5UHD - chains A and C of the 8 polymer chains in the assembly; structure by X-ray diffraction, 4.01 A resolution (low resolution: residue-level contacts below are approximate; hydrogen-bond / salt-bridge calls are withheld).

# Chain A
Name: DNA-directed RNA polymerase subunit alpha
Source organism: Mycobacterium tuberculosis (strain ATCC 25618 / H37Rv)
Notes: EC 2.7.7.6
UniProtKB: P9WGZ1 (RPOA_MYCTU); residue numbers follow UniProt; this construct covers 1-347
Sequence (347 residues; numbered 1 to 347; the number before each row is that of its first residue):
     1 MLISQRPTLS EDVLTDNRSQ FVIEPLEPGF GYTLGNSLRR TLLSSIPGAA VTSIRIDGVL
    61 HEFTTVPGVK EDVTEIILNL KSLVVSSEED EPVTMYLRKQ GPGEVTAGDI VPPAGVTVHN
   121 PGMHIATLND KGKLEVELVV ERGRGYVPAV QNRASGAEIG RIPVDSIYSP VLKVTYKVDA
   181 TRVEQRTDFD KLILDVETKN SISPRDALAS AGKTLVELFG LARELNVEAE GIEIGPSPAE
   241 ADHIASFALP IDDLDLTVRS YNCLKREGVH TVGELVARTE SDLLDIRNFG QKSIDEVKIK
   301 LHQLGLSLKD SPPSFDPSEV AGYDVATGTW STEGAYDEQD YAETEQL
Not modelled in the structure: 1-2, 227-347

# Chain C
Name: DNA-directed RNA polymerase subunit beta
Source organism: Mycobacterium tuberculosis (strain ATCC 25618 / H37Rv)
Notes: EC 2.7.7.6
UniProtKB: P9WGY9 (RPOB_MYCTU); residues 1-1178 here = UniProt positions 1-1178
Sequence (1178 residues; each row starts with the number of its first residue):
     1 MLEGCILADS RQSKTAASPS PSRPQSSSNN SVPGAPNRVS FAKLREPLEV PGLLDVQTDS
    61 FEWLIGSPRW RESAAERGDV NPVGGLEEVL YELSPIEDFS GSMSLSFSDP RFDDVKAPVD
   121 ECKDKDMTYA APLFVTAEFI NNNTGEIKSQ TVFMGDFPMM TEKGTFIING TERVVVSQLV
   181 RSPGVYFDET IDKSTDKTLH SVKVIPSRGA WLEFDVDKRD TVGVRIDRKR RQPVTVLLKA
   241 LGWTSEQIVE RFGFSEIMRS TLEKDNTVGT DEALLDIYRK LRPGEPPTKE SAQTLLENLF
   301 FKEKRYDLAR VGRYKVNKKL GLHVGEPITS STLTEEDVVA TIEYLVRLHE GQTTMTVPGG
   361 VEVPVETDDI DHFGNRRLRT VGELIQNQIR VGMSRMERVV RERMTTQDVE AITPQTLINI
   421 RPVVAAIKEF FGTSQLSQFM DQNNPLSGLT HKRRLSALGP GGLSRERAGL EVRDVHPSHY
   481 GRMCPIETPE GPNIGLIGSL SVYARVNPFG FIETPYRKVV DGVVSDEIVY LTADEEDRHV
   541 VAQANSPIDA DGRFVEPRVL VRRKAGEVEY VPSSEVDYMD VSPRQMVSVA TAMIPFLEHD
   601 DANRALMGAN MQRQAVPLVR SEAPLVGTGM ELRAAIDAGD VVVAEESGVI EEVSADYITV
   661 MHDNGTRRTY RMRKFARSNH GTCANQCPIV DAGDRVEAGQ VIADGPCTDD GEMALGKNLL
   721 VAIMPWEGHN YEDAIILSNR LVEEDVLTSI HIEEHEIDAR DTKLGAEEIT RDIPNISDEV
   781 LADLDERGIV RIGAEVRDGD ILVGKVTPKG ETELTPEERL LRAIFGEKAR EVRDTSLKVP
   841 HGESGKVIGI RVFSREDEDE LPAGVNELVR VYVAQKRKIS DGDKLAGRHG NKGVIGKILP
   901 VEDMPFLADG TPVDIILNTH GVPRRMNIGQ ILETHLGWCA HSGWKVDAAK GVPDWAARLP
   961 DELLEAQPNA IVSTPVFDGA QEAELQGLLS CTLPNRDGDV LVDADGKAML FDGRSGEPFP
  1021 YPVTVGYMYI MKLHHLVDDK IHARSTGPYS MITQQPLGGK AQFGGQRFGE MECWAMQAYG
  1081 AAYTLQELLT IKSDDTVGRV KVYEAIVKGE NIPEPGIPES FKVLLKELQS LCLNVEVLSS
  1141 DGAAIELREG EDEDLERAAA NLGINLSRNE SASVEDLA
Not modelled in the structure: 1-27, 1154-1178
UniProt features mapped onto this chain:
  - natural variant: V423 (V423A: In strain: vr1), L436 (L436P: In strain: vr2), S437 (S437T: In strain: vr3), Q438 to D441 (sequence variant, change not given here; In strain: RJ49), Q438 (Q438L: In strain: vr4), F439 (F439V: In strain: RJ37), M440 to N443 (deletion: In strain: RJ55), D441 (D441V: In strain: vr3), L449 to K452 (sequence variant, change not given here; In strain: RJ48), H451 (H451D: In strain: vr5; H451L: In strain: SP28; H451N: In strain: vr6; H451P: In strain: vr8; H451Q: In strain: vr1; H451R: In strain: vr7), S456 (S456L: In strain: vr11 and RJ37; S456Q: In strain: vr9; S456W: In strain: vr10), L458 (L458P: In strain: vr12 and SP22)
  - mutagenesis: E138 (E138R: Weakens interaction with TRCF and CarD), I147 (I147A: Weakens interaction with TRCF and CarD), K148 (K148A: Does not affect association with TRCF, but weakens interaction with CarD), S149 (S149A: Does not affect association with TRCF, but weakens interaction with CarD)

# Interface between chain A and chain C
Residue-residue contacts - 77 pairs, chain A then chain C:
  R18(A) with R996(C); D997(C)
  Y32(A) with G1016(C); E1017(C); P1018(C)
  T33(A) with S1015(C); E1017(C)
  N36(A) with G1013(C); R1014(C); S1015(C); G1016(C)
  R39(A) with E902(C); F906(C)
  R40(A) with E902(C); D903(C); G1013(C); R1014(C)
  S44(A) with E902(C)
  L60(A) with I792(C); G793(C)
  H61(A) with I792(C); G793(C); K846(C); V847(C); I848(C)
  E62(A) with K846(C); K876(C)
  F63(A) with F675(C); I750(C); I848(C)
  T64(A) with F675(C)
  T65(A) with A655(C); D656(C); K674(C)
  P67(A) with D656(C)
  G68(A) with S654(C)
  V69(A) with S654(C); A655(C)
  K70(A) with A655(C); P688(C); I689(C); V690(C); D691(C)
  E71(A) with A655(C)
  D72(A) with K674(C); N685(C); C687(C)
  T74(A) with V619(C); F675(C)
  L78(A) with V619(C); R620(C)
  T127(A) with D691(C)
  N129(A) with E652(C); V653(C)
  K131(A) with E652(C)
  Y146(A) with V742(C); E743(C); K878(C)
  R153(A) with E795(C)
  I159(A) with R791(C); I792(C); G793(C); A794(C)
  R161(A) with K846(C)
  I162(A) with K846(C)
  D165(A) with K878(C)
  I167(A) with E743(C)
  K173(A) with D909(C); G910(C); T911(C)
  V174(A) with G910(C)
  T175(A) with A908(C); D909(C); G910(C)
  Y176(A) with F1011(C); G1016(C)
  E197(A) with R996(C)
Interface residues without a listed pair, chain A (41 interface residues in all): G29, L43, V66, E75, D130
Interface residues without a listed pair, chain C (52 interface residues in all): Y657, A692, D745, D783, A874, V901, M904, D1012

# In short
Chain A and chain C form an interface of 41 and 52 residues respectively. From UniProt: 4 mutagenesis sites on
chain C.
Chain A is DNA-directed RNA polymerase subunit alpha and chain C is DNA-directed RNA polymerase subunit beta,
both from Mycobacterium tuberculosis (strain ATCC 25618 / H37Rv); the structure, Crystal structure of
Mycobacterium tuberculosis transcription initiation complex containing 4nt RNA in complex with Rifampin, was
determined by X-ray diffraction, deposited together with 5UH5, 5UH6, 5UH8, 5UH9, 5UHA, 5UHB and 4 further
entries.
